7DO6 - chains A and B of the 4 polymer chains in the assembly; structure by X-ray diffraction, 2.37 A resolution.

Chain A (and B):
Protein: Short-chain dehydrogenase/reductase SDR
From: Azotobacter vinelandii (strain DJ / ATCC BAA-1303)
Notes: chain B of this document is another copy of the same molecule, construct and numbering; everything in this record applies to it too
UniProtKB: C1DMX5 (C1DMX5_AZOVD); residue numbers follow UniProt; this construct covers 2-256
Amino-acid sequence (267 residues; numbered -10 to 256; the number before each row is that of its first residue; numbers below 1 keep their minus sign (Met-10 is residue -10)):
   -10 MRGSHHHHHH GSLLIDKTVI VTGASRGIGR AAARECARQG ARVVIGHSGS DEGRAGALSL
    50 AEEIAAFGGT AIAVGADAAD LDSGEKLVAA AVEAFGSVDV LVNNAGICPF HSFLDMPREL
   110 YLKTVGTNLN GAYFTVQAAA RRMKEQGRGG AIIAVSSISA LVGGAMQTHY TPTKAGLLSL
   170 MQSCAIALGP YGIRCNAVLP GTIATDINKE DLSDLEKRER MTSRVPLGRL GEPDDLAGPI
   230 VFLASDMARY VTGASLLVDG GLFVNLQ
Not modelled in the structure: -10 to 0, 194-202 (chain B: -10 to 0, 195-203)
Sequence notes: initiating methionine (-10); expression tag (-9 to 1)
Ligand contacts: NADP (NAP; NADP nicotinamide-adenine-dinucleotide phosphate): Gly12, Ala13, Ser14, Arg15, Gly16, Ile17, Gly18, His36, Ser37, Gly38, Ser39, Gly42, Ala65, Asp66, Ala67, Ala68, Asn93, Ala94, Gly95, Ile96, Thr116, Val144, Ser145, Ser146, Tyr159, Lys163, Pro189, Gly190, Thr191, Ile192
Curated features (UniProtKB/Swiss-Prot):
  - active site: Ser146 (Proton donor), Tyr159 (Proton acceptor), Lys163 (Lowers pKa of active site Tyr)
  - binding site (NADP(+)): Gly12, Ser14, Arg15, Ile17, Ser37, Asp66, Ala67, Asn93, Tyr159, Lys163, Ile192
  - binding site (beta-L-rhamnose): Ser146, Ser148, Gln156, Tyr159, Thr191, Asn197
  - mutagenesis: Arg15 (R15T: Increases specificity toward NAD(+). Shows a strong decrease in catalytic efficiency with NADP(+)), Ser37 (S37H: Increases specificity toward NAD(+). Shows a strong decrease in catalytic efficiency with NADP(+) and an increase in catalytic efficiency with NAD(+)), Phe99 (F99A/Y: Shows a strong decrease in catalytic efficiency with L-rhamnose, L-lyxose and L-mannose), Gln156 (Q156A: Almost loss of activity with L-rhamnose as substrate), Thr191 (T191F: Retains 4% of wild-type activity with L-rhamnose as substrate), Ile196 (I196A: Shows a strong decrease in catalytic efficiency with L-rhamnose as substrate, but does not affect catalytic efficiency with L-lyxose and L-mannose), Asp200 (D200A: Retains 16% of wild-type activity with L-rhamnose as substrate; D200H: Retains 22% of wild-type activity with L-rhamnose as substrate)

How chain A and chain B interact:
Residue-residue contacts - 81 pairs, chain A then chain B:
  Leu70(A) - Arg107(B)  hydrogen bond (backbone-side chain)
  Asp71(A) - Arg107(B)  salt bridge
  Phe102(A) - Tyr122(B)
  Phe102(A) - Val125(B)  hydrophobic
  Phe102(A) - Gln126(B)  hydrogen bond (backbone-side chain)
  Phe102(A) - Ala129(B)  hydrophobic
  Phe102(A) - Cys173(B)  hydrophobic
  Phe102(A) - Leu177(B)  hydrophobic
  Leu103(A) - Gln126(B)
  Leu103(A) - Ala129(B)  hydrophobic
  Leu103(A) - Arg130(B)
  Leu103(A) - Leu177(B)  hydrophobic
  Met105(A) - Tyr122(B)
  Met105(A) - Phe123(B)
  Met105(A) - Gln126(B)  hydrogen bond (backbone-side chain)
  Arg107(A) - Leu70(B)  hydrogen bond (side chain-backbone)
  Arg107(A) - Asp71(B)  salt bridge
  Arg107(A) - Phe123(B)
  Tyr110(A) - Leu118(B)
  Tyr110(A) - Asn119(B)  hydrogen bond
  Tyr110(A) - Tyr122(B)  hydrophobic
  Tyr110(A) - Phe123(B)  hydrophobic
  Leu118(A) - Tyr110(B)
  Asn119(A) - Tyr110(B)  hydrogen bond
  Asn119(A) - Leu111(B)
  Tyr122(A) - Phe102(B)
  Tyr122(A) - Met105(B)
  Tyr122(A) - Tyr110(B)  hydrophobic
  Tyr122(A) - Thr157(B)  hydrogen bond
  Tyr122(A) - His158(B)
  Phe123(A) - Met105(B)
  Phe123(A) - Arg107(B)
  Phe123(A) - Tyr110(B)  hydrophobic
  Val125(A) - Phe102(B)  hydrophobic
  Gln126(A) - Phe102(B)  hydrogen bond (side chain-backbone)
  Gln126(A) - Leu103(B)  hydrogen bond (side chain-backbone)
  Gln126(A) - Asp104(B)
  Gln126(A) - Met105(B)  hydrogen bond (side chain-backbone)
  Ala129(A) - Leu103(B)  hydrophobic
  Arg130(A) - Leu103(B)  hydrogen bond (side chain-backbone)
  Arg130(A) - Asp104(B)
  Lys133(A) - Leu103(B)
  Leu150(A) - Gln171(B)  hydrogen bond (backbone-side chain)
  Val151(A) - Gln171(B)
  Gly152(A) - Ser172(B)
  Gly152(A) - Ile175(B)
  Gly153(A) - Ser172(B)  hydrogen bond (backbone-side chain)
  Gly153(A) - Ile175(B)
  Ala154(A) - Ser172(B)
  Ala154(A) - Ile175(B)  hydrophobic
  Ala154(A) - Ala176(B)  hydrophobic
  Thr157(A) - Tyr122(B)  hydrogen bond
  Thr157(A) - Leu169(B)
  Thr157(A) - Ser172(B)
  Thr157(A) - Cys173(B)
  His158(A) - Tyr122(B)
  Thr160(A) - Ser168(B)  hydrogen bond
  Thr160(A) - Ser172(B)  hydrogen bond
  Pro161(A) - Gly165(B)
  Pro161(A) - Ser168(B)
  Ala164(A) - Ala164(B)
  Ala164(A) - Ser168(B)
  Gly165(A) - Pro161(B)
  Ser168(A) - Ser148(B)
  Ser168(A) - Thr160(B)  hydrogen bond
  Ser168(A) - Pro161(B)
  Ser168(A) - Ala164(B)
  Leu169(A) - Thr157(B)
  Leu169(A) - Pro161(B)
  Gln171(A) - Leu150(B)  hydrogen bond (side chain-backbone)
  Gln171(A) - Val151(B)
  Gln171(A) - Gly152(B)
  Ser172(A) - Gly152(B)
  Ser172(A) - Gly153(B)  hydrogen bond (side chain-backbone)
  Ser172(A) - Ala154(B)
  Ser172(A) - Thr157(B)
  Ser172(A) - Thr160(B)  hydrogen bond
  Cys173(A) - Phe102(B)  hydrophobic
  Cys173(A) - Thr157(B)
  Ile175(A) - Ala154(B)  hydrophobic
  Ala176(A) - Ala154(B)
Also at the interface, not in a pair above, chain A (42 interface residues in all): Asp104, Pro106, Leu111, Val114, Ser148, Gln156, Leu177, Tyr180
Also at the interface, not in a pair above, chain B (42 interface residues in all): Pro106, Val114, Lys133, Gln156, Tyr180

Summary:
Chain A and chain B each contribute 42 residues to their interface, with 20 hydrogen bonds and 2 salt bridges.
Polar pairs include Asp71(A)-Arg107(B), Leu70(A)-Arg107(B) and Phe102(A)-Gln126(B). Ligands of chain A: NADP.
Chain A and chain B are both Short-chain dehydrogenase/reductase SDR (Azotobacter vinelandii (strain DJ / ATCC
BAA-1303)); the structure, Crystal structure of Azotobacter vinelandii L-rhamnose 1-dehydrogenase(NADP
bound-form), was determined by X-ray diffraction, deposited together with 7B81, 7DO5 and 7DO7.
